5IB5 - chains A and C of the 3 polymer chains in the assembly; structure by X-ray diffraction, 2.49 A resolution.

# Chain A
Name: HLA class I histocompatibility antigen, B-27 alpha chain
From: Homo sapiens
UniProt: P03989 (1B27_HUMAN); residues 1-276 here correspond to UniProt positions 25-300 (UniProt number = residue number + 24)
Amino-acid sequence (276 residues; each row starts with the number of its first residue):
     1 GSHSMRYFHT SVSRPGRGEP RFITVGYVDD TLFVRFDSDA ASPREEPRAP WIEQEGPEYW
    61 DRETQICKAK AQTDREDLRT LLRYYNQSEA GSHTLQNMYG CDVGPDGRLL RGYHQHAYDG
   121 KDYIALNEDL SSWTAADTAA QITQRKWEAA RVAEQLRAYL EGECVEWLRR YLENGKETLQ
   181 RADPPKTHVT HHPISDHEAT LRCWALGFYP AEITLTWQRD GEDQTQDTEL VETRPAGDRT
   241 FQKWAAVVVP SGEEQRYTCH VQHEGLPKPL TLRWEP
Cystine bridges: Cys101-Cys164, Cys203-Cys259
Differences from the reference sequence: variant His116 (Asp140 in P03989)
Bound ions: Cu ion site 1: Gly1, His3; Cu ion site 2: Glu76 (shared with His8(C) of chain C); Cu ion site 3: His191, Glu254 (shared with 1 residue of chain E)

# Chain C
Name: Vasoactive intestinal polypeptide receptor 1
UniProt: P32241 (VIPR1_HUMAN); residues 1-9 here correspond to UniProt positions 400-408 (UniProt number = residue number + 399)
Amino-acid sequence (9 residues; row label = number of the first residue in the row):
     1 RRKWRRWHL
Bound ions: Cu ion: His8 (shared with Glu76(A) of chain A)
Reported in the primary citation:
  - Cu ion coordination: His8

# Chain A / chain C interface
Residue-residue contacts (44; chain A residue first):
  Tyr7(A) - Arg1(C)  hydrogen bond (side chain-backbone)
  Tyr7(A) - Arg2(C)
  His9(A) - Arg2(C)
  Thr24(A) - Arg2(C)  hydrogen bond
  Glu45(A) - Arg2(C)  salt bridge
  Tyr59(A) - Arg1(C)
  Arg62(A) - Arg1(C)
  Arg62(A) - Trp4(C)
  Glu63(A) - Arg1(C)
  Glu63(A) - Arg2(C)  salt bridge
  Gln65(A) - Trp4(C)
  Ile66(A) - Arg2(C)
  Ile66(A) - Lys3(C)
  Ile66(A) - Trp4(C)  hydrophobic
  Ile66(A) - Arg6(C)
  Cys67(A) - Arg2(C)  hydrogen bond
  Ala69(A) - Arg6(C)
  Lys70(A) - Arg6(C)
  Thr73(A) - Arg6(C)
  Glu76(A) - His8(C)  salt bridge
  Asp77(A) - His8(C)  salt bridge
  Asp77(A) - Leu9(C)  hydrogen bond (side chain-backbone)
  Leu81(A) - Leu9(C)  hydrophobic
  Tyr84(A) - Leu9(C)  hydrogen bond (side chain-backbone)
  Leu95(A) - Leu9(C)  hydrophobic
  Tyr99(A) - Arg2(C)
  Tyr99(A) - Lys3(C)  hydrogen bond (side chain-backbone)
  His114(A) - Lys3(C)
  Thr143(A) - Leu9(C)  hydrogen bond (side chain-backbone)
  Lys146(A) - Leu9(C)
  Trp147(A) - Trp7(C)
  Trp147(A) - His8(C)  hydrogen bond (side chain-backbone)
  Trp147(A) - Leu9(C)  hydrophobic
  Val152(A) - Trp7(C)  hydrophobic
  Gln155(A) - Arg5(C)  hydrogen bond
  Gln155(A) - Trp7(C)
  Leu156(A) - Lys3(C)
  Leu156(A) - Trp7(C)  hydrophobic
  Tyr159(A) - Arg1(C)  hydrogen bond (side chain-backbone)
  Tyr159(A) - Arg2(C)
  Tyr159(A) - Lys3(C)
  Glu163(A) - Arg1(C)  salt bridge
  Trp167(A) - Arg1(C)
  Tyr171(A) - Arg1(C)  hydrogen bond (side chain-backbone)
Interface residues without a listed pair, chain A (36 interface residues in all): Met5, Val25, Val34, Thr80, His116, Tyr123

# Summary
36 residues of chain A face 9 of chain C across their interface; the contacts include 11 hydrogen bonds and 5
salt bridges. Polar pairs include Glu45(A)-Arg2(C), Glu63(A)-Arg2(C) and Glu76(A)-His8(C). Gly1(A) and His3(A)
coordinate Cu ion site 1. Glu76(A) and His8(C) coordinate a Cu ion ion. From the paper: Cu ion coordination by
His8(C).
Chain A is HLA class I histocompatibility antigen, B-27 alpha chain (Homo sapiens) and chain C is Vasoactive
intestinal polypeptide receptor 1; the structure, Crystal structure of HLA-B*27:09 complexed with the
self-peptide pVIPR and Copper, was determined by X-ray diffraction (same publication as 5IB1, 5IB2, 5IB3 and
5IB4).
